PDB entry 3HBH | X-ray diffraction, 2.25 A resolution | chain A

Chain A:
Protein: Class IV chitinase Chia4-Pa2
From: Picea abies
Notes: EC 3.2.1.14; fragment: Catalytic module
UniProtKB: Q6WSR8 (Q6WSR8_PICAB); residues 48-251 here correspond to UniProt positions 73-276 (UniProt number = residue number + 25)
Amino-acid sequence (204 residues; row label = number of the first residue in the row):
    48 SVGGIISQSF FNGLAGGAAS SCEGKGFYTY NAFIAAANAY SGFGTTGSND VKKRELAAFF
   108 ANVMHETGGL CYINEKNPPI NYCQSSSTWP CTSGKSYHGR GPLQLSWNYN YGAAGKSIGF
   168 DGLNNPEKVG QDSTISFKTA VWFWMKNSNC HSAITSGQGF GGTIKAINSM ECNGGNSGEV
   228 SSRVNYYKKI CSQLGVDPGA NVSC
Cystine bridges: Cys69-Cys118, Cys130-Cys138, Cys219-Cys251
What the authors report for this chain:
  - catalytic residues: Glu113, Glu122 (by similarity / conservation)
  - catalytic residues: Arg230 (proposed by the authors, not directly observed)
  - mutagenesis - Y158C: abolished catalytic activity

Overview:
From the paper: catalytic residues Glu113, Glu122 and Arg230; Y158C abolishes catalytic activity.
Chain A is Class IV chitinase Chia4-Pa2 (Picea abies); the structure, Class IV chitinase structure from Picea
abies at 2.25A, was determined by X-ray diffraction, deposited together with 3HBD and 3HBE.
